9GN2 - chains A and B; structure by X-ray diffraction, 2.41 A resolution.

# Chain A (and B)
Protein: Nucleoside deoxyribosyltransferase
Organism: Lactobacillus leichmannii
Notes: chain B of this document is another copy of the same molecule, construct and numbering; everything in this record applies to it too
Reference sequence: Q9R5V5 (NTD_LACLE); residues 1-157 here = UniProt positions 1-157
Sequence (157 residues; numbered 1 to 157; the number before each row is that of its first residue):
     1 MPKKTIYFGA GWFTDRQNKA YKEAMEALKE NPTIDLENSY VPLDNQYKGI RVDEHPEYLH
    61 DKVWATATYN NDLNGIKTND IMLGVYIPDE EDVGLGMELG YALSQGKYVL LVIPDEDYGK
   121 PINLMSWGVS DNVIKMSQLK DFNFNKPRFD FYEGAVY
Ligand contacts:
  - 6-aminopyrimidin-2(1h)-one (CYT): W12, F13, P42, Q46, V52, W64, T68, D72, E98
  - alpha-D-ribofuranose (RIB): Y7, F8, G9, A10, G11, W12, F13, P42, D72, D92, G94, L95, E98
Curated features (UniProtKB/Swiss-Prot):
  - active site: E98 (Nucleophile)
  - mutagenesis: E98 (E98A: Loss of transferase activity)
From the paper describing this entry:
  - binding site for alpha-D-ribofuranose: D92, E98
  - catalytic residues: E98 (proposed by the authors, not directly observed)
  - binding site for 6-aminopyrimidin-2(1h)-one: Q46, D72
  - contacts within the chain: Y7-E98 (proposed by the authors, not directly observed)
  - mutagenesis - Y7F/D72N: decreased catalytic activity
  - conformationally variable residues: E98

# Interface between chain A and chain B
Residue-residue contacts (58; chain A residue first):
  V52(A) with Y157(B)
  L59(A) with A155(B); V156(B), hydrogen bond (backbone-backbone)
  H60(A) with G154(B); A155(B)
  K62(A) with F151(B)
  A65(A) with L124(B); W127(B), hydrophobic
  T66(A) with W127(B)
  T68(A) with L124(B)
  Y69(A) with L124(B); M125(B), hydrophobic; G128(B), hydrogen bond (side chain-backbone); V129(B), hydrogen bond (side chain-backbone)
  D72(A) with M125(B)
  Y86(A) with V93(B)
  E91(A) with V93(B)
  D92(A) with V93(B); N123(B)
  V93(A) with Y86(B); E91(B); D92(B); G96(B); N123(B); S126(B)
  G94(A) with N123(B); M125(B)
  G96(A) with V93(B); G96(B); M97(B)
  M97(A) with G96(B); M97(B); M125(B), hydrophobic; V129(B), hydrophobic
  E98(A) with M125(B)
  S104(A) with S104(B)
  N123(A) with D92(B); V93(B); G94(B)
  L124(A) with A65(B); T68(B); Y69(B)
  M125(A) with Y69(B); D72(B); G94(B); M97(B); E98(B)
  S126(A) with V93(B)
  W127(A) with K62(B); A65(B), hydrophobic; T66(B)
  G128(A) with Y69(B)
  V129(A) with Y69(B), hydrogen bond (backbone-side chain); M97(B), hydrophobic
  F151(A) with K62(B)
  A155(A) with L59(B); H60(B)
  V156(A) with L59(B), hydrogen bond (backbone-backbone)
Interface residues without a listed pair, chain A (35 interface residues in all): F13, W64, L73, G100, Y101, L103, Y157
Interface residues without a listed pair, chain B (35 interface residues in all): W64, L73, G100, Y101, L103, Y152

# Overview
The chain A/chain B interface involves 35 residues from each chain; the contacts include 5 hydrogen bonds.
Among the polar pairs are Y69(A)-G128(B), Y69(A)-V129(B) and L59(A)-V156(B). Bound to chain A:
6-aminopyrimidin-2(1h)-one and alpha-D-ribofuranose. The paper reports the catalytic residue E98(A); Y7F/D72N
of chain A reduce catalytic activity.
Both chains are Nucleoside deoxyribosyltransferase (Lactobacillus leichmannii). Entry 9GN2
(Nucleoside-2'-deoxyribosyltransferase from Lactobacillus leichmannii. Complex with ribose and cytosine) was
determined by X-ray diffraction (same publication as 9GN4).
